7TAP - chains B and A of the 15 polymer chains in the assembly; structure by electron microscopy, 2.80 A resolution.

# Chain B
Name: V-type proton ATPase subunit d
Source organism: Saccharomyces cerevisiae
Reference sequence: P32366 (VA0D_YEAST); numbering as in UniProt (aligned over 1-345)
Chain sequence (345 residues; each row starts with the number of its first residue):
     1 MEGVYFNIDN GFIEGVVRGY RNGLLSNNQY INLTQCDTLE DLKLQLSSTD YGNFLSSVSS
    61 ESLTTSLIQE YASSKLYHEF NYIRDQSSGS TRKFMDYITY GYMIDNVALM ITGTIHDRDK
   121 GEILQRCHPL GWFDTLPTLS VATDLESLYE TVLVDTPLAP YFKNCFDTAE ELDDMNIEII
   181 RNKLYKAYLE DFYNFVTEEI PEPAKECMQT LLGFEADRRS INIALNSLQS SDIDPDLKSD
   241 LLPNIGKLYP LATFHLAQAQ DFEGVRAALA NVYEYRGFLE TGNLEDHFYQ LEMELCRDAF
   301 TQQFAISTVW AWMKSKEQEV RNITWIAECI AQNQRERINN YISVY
Curated features (UniProtKB/Swiss-Prot):
  - modified residue: Met1 (N-acetylmethionine)

# Chain A
Name: V-type proton ATPase subunit a, vacuolar isoform
Source organism: Saccharomyces cerevisiae
Reference sequence: P32563 (VPH1_YEAST); numbering as in UniProt (aligned over 1-840)
Chain sequence (840 residues; each row starts with the number of its first residue):
     1 MAEKEEAIFR SAEMALVQFY IPQEISRDSA YTLGQLGLVQ FRDLNSKVRA FQRTFVNEIR
    61 RLDNVERQYR YFYSLLKKHD IKLYEGDTDK YLDGSGELYV PPSGSVIDDY VRNASYLEER
   121 LIQMEDATDQ IEVQKNDLEQ YRFILQSGDE FFLKGDNTDS TSYMDEDMID ANGENIAAAI
   181 GASVNYVTGV IARDKVATLE QILWRVLRGN LFFKTVEIEQ PVYDVKTREY KHKNAFIVFS
   241 HGDLIIKRIR KIAESLDANL YDVDSSNEGR SQQLAKVNKN LSDLYTVLKT TSTTLESELY
   301 AIAKELDSWF QDVTREKAIF EILNKSNYDT NRKILIAEGW IPRDELATLQ ARLGEMIARL
   361 GIDVPSIIQV LDTNHTPPTF HRTNKFTAGF QSICDCYGIA QYREINAGLP TIVTFPFMFA
   421 IMFGDMGHGF LMTLAALSLV LNEKKINKMK RGEIFDMAFT GRYIILLMGV FSMYTGFLYN
   481 DIFSKTMTIF KSGWKWPDHW KKGESITATS VGTYPIGLDW AWHGTENALL FSNSYKMKLS
   541 ILMGFIHMTY SYFFSLANHL YFNSMIDIIG NFIPGLLFMQ GIFGYLSVCI VYKWAVDWVK
   601 DGKPAPGLLN MLINMFLSPG TIDDELYPHQ AKVQVFLLLM ALVCIPWLLL VKPLHFKFTH
   661 KKKSHEPLPS TEADASSEDL EAQQLISAMD ADDAEEEEVG SGSHGEDFGD IMIHQVIHTI
   721 EFCLNCVSHT ASYLRLWALS LAHAQLSSVL WTMTIQIAFG FRGFVGVFMT VALFAMWFAL
   781 TCAVLVLMEG TSAMLHSLRL HWVESMSKFF VGEGLPYEPF AFEYKDMEVA VASASSSASS
Disordered / not traced: 1-2, 155-183, 660-705, 828-840
Curated features (UniProtKB/Swiss-Prot):
  - modified residue: Ala2 (N-acetylalanine)
Reported in the primary citation:
  - binding site for Archazolid A: Ile720

# Interface between chain B and chain A
Residue-residue contacts (40):
  Asn32(B) with Arg49(A), hydrogen bond; Phe51(A)
  Gln35(B) with Arg49(A), hydrogen bond; Phe51(A)
  Cys36(B) with Phe51(A)
  Asp41(B) with Phe51(A); Arg60(A), salt bridge
  Leu44(B) with Ala50(A); Phe51(A), hydrophobic; Val56(A), hydrophobic; Arg60(A)
  Gln45(B) with Arg49(A); Ala50(A); Phe51(A)
  Ser56(B) with Arg67(A); Arg70(A), hydrogen bond (backbone-side chain)
  Ser57(B) with Arg67(A)
  Val58(B) with Arg67(A)
  Ser59(B) with Arg67(A)
  Lys120(B) with Glu254(A)
  Asp134(B) with Lys195(A), salt bridge
  Thr135(B) with Thr198(A); Ile202(A)
  Pro137(B) with Ser255(A)
  Thr138(B) with Ile252(A); Ser255(A), hydrogen bond; Leu256(A)
  Val141(B) with Arg248(A); Lys251(A), hydrogen bond (backbone-side chain); Ile252(A), hydrophobic
  Ala142(B) with Arg248(A)
  Ser147(B) with Arg248(A)
  Glu150(B) with Arg205(A)
  Thr151(B) with Ile202(A); Arg205(A); Val206(A); Arg248(A)
  Val154(B) with Arg205(A)
  Asp155(B) with Gln201(A); Arg205(A), salt bridge
Interface residues without a listed pair, chain B (25 interface residues in all): Asp37, Glu40, Ser140
Interface residues without a listed pair, chain A (20 interface residues in all): Asn64

# Overview
The interface between chain B and chain A involves 25 residues on one side and 20 on the other; the contacts
include 5 hydrogen bonds and 3 salt bridges. Polar contacts include Asp41(B)-Arg60(A), Asp134(B)-Lys195(A) and
Asp155(B)-Arg205(A). The paper reports a binding site for Archazolid A at Ile720(A).
Chain B is V-type proton ATPase subunit d and chain A is V-type proton ATPase subunit a, vacuolar isoform,
both from Saccharomyces cerevisiae; the structure, Cryo-EM structure of archazolid A bound to yeast VO
V-ATPase, was determined by electron microscopy, deposited together with 7TAO.
